Entry 6GB5 (X-ray diffraction, 2.30 A resolution); this record covers chains A and E of the 4 polymer chains in the assembly.

Chain A:
Name: H-2 class I histocompatibility antigen, D-B alpha chain
Source organism: Mus musculus
UniProtKB: P01899 (HA11_MOUSE); residues 1-338 here correspond to UniProt positions 25-362 (UniProt number = residue number + 24)
Sequence (338 residues; numbered 1 to 338; the number before each row is that of its first residue):
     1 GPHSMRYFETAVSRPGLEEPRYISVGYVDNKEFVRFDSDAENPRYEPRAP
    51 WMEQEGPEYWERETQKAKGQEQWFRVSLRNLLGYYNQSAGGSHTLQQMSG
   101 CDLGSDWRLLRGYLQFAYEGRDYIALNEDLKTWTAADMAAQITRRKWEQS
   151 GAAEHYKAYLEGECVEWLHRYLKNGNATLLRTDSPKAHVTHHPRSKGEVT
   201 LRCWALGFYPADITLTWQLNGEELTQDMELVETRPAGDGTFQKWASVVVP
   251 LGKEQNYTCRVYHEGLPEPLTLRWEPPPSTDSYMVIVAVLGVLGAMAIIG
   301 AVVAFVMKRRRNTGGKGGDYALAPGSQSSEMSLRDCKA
Not modelled in the structure: 196-197, 277-338
Disulfides: Cys-203/Cys-259

Chain E:
Name: Phe-ala-pro-gly-asn-tyr-pro
Sequence (7 residues; each row starts with the number of its first residue):
     1 FAPGNYP

Chain A / chain E interface:
Residue-residue contacts - 33 pairs, chain A then chain E:
  Met-5(A) / Phe-1(E)
  Tyr-7(A) / Phe-1(E)  hydrogen bond (side chain-backbone)
  Tyr-7(A) / Ala-2(E)  hydrogen bond (side chain-backbone)
  Tyr-7(A) / Pro-3(E)
  Glu-9(A) / Pro-3(E)
  Tyr-45(A) / Ala-2(E)
  Tyr-59(A) / Phe-1(E)
  Arg-62(A) / Phe-1(E)
  Glu-63(A) / Phe-1(E)
  Glu-63(A) / Ala-2(E)  hydrogen bond (side chain-backbone)
  Lys-66(A) / Phe-1(E)
  Lys-66(A) / Ala-2(E)  hydrogen bond (side chain-backbone)
  Gln-70(A) / Pro-3(E)
  Gln-70(A) / Gly-4(E)
  Gln-70(A) / Asn-5(E)  hydrogen bond (side chain-backbone)
  Trp-73(A) / Asn-5(E)
  Trp-73(A) / Tyr-6(E)  hydrogen bond (side chain-backbone)
  Gln-97(A) / Asn-5(E)  hydrogen bond
  Ser-99(A) / Pro-3(E)
  Ser-150(A) / Tyr-6(E)  hydrogen bond (backbone-side chain)
  Gly-151(A) / Tyr-6(E)
  Ala-152(A) / Tyr-6(E)  hydrophobic
  His-155(A) / Gly-4(E)  hydrogen bond (side chain-backbone)
  His-155(A) / Asn-5(E)
  His-155(A) / Tyr-6(E)
  Tyr-156(A) / Asn-5(E)
  Tyr-156(A) / Tyr-6(E)  hydrogen bond (side chain-backbone)
  Tyr-159(A) / Phe-1(E)  hydrogen bond (side chain-backbone)
  Tyr-159(A) / Ala-2(E)
  Tyr-159(A) / Pro-3(E)
  Glu-163(A) / Phe-1(E)
  Trp-167(A) / Phe-1(E)
  Tyr-171(A) / Phe-1(E)  hydrogen bond (side chain-backbone)
Interface residues without a listed pair, chain A (24 interface residues in all): Phe-33, Phe-74, Phe-116
Interface residues without a listed pair, chain E (7 interface residues in all): Pro-7

Summary:
The interface between chain A and chain E involves 24 residues on one side and 7 on the other; the contacts
include 12 hydrogen bonds. Among the polar pairs are Tyr-7(A)/Phe-1(E), Tyr-7(A)/Ala-2(E) and
Glu-63(A)/Ala-2(E).
Chain A is H-2 class I histocompatibility antigen, D-B alpha chain (Mus musculus) and chain E is
Phe-ala-pro-gly-asn-tyr-pro; the structure, Structure of H-2Db with truncated SEV peptide and GL, was
determined by X-ray diffraction, deposited together with 6GB6 and 6GB7.
